Entry 6KAW (X-ray diffraction, 2.01 A resolution); this record covers chain A.

[Chain A]
Name: CghA
From: Chaetomium globosum (strain ATCC 6205 / CBS 148.51 / DSM 1962 / NBRC 6347 / NRRL 1970)
UniProt: Q2HBN6 (Q2HBN6_CHAGB); residues 1-395 here correspond to UniProt positions 109-503 (UniProt number = residue number + 108)
Amino-acid sequence (405 residues; each row starts with the number of its first residue):
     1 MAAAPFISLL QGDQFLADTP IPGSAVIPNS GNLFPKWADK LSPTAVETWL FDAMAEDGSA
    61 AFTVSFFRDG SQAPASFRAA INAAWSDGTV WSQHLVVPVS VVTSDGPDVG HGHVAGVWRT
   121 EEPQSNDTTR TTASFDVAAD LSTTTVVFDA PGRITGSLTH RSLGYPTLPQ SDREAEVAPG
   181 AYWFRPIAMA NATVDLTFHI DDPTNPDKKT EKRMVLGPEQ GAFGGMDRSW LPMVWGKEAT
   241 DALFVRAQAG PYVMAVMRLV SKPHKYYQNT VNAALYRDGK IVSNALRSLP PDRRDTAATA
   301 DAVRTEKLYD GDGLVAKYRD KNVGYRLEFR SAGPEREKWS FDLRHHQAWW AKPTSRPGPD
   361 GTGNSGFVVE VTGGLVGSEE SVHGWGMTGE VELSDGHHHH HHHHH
Unresolved in the structure: 1-4, 122-128, 203-208, 399-405
Construct notes: expression tag (396-405)
From the paper describing this entry:
  - catalytic residues: S65, N82, N364 (proposed by the authors, not directly observed)
  - mutagenesis - S65A, N82A, A242N/M257V/V391L: decreased catalytic activity
  - mutagenesis - W183A/W235A, W235A, A242S/M257V (8.53 +/- 0.59 min-1), N364A: decreased catalytic activity on 8
  - specificity-determining residues: A242, M257, V391
  - mutagenesis - W183A: unchanged catalytic activity on 8

[Overview]
From the paper: catalytic residues S65, N82 and N364; W183A/W235A, W235A and A242S/M257V, among others, reduce
catalytic activity on 8; 8 substitutions were tested in all.
Chain A is CghA (Chaetomium globosum (strain ATCC 6205 / CBS 148.51 / DSM 1962 / NBRC 6347 / NRRL 1970)); the
structure, Crystal structure of CghA, was determined by X-ray diffraction (same publication as 6KBC).
